Entry 7K5Y (electron microscopy, 2.76 A resolution); this record covers chains C and I of the 13 polymer chains in the assembly.

[Chain C]
Protein: Histone H2A type 1-B/E
Organism: Homo sapiens
UniProt: P04908 (H2A1B_HUMAN); residues 0-129 here correspond to UniProt positions 1-130 (UniProt number = residue number + 1)
Amino-acid sequence (130 residues; row label = number of the first residue in the row; numbering starts at 0):
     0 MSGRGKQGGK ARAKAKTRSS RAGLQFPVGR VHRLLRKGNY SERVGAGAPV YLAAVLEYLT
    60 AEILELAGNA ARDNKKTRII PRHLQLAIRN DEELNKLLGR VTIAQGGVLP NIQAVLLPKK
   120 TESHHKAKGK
Disordered / not traced: 0-9, 119-129
Curated features (UniProtKB/Swiss-Prot):
  - modified residue: Ser1 (N-acetylserine), Arg3 (Citrulline), Lys5 (N6-(2-hydroxyisobutyryl)lysine), Lys9 (N6-(2-hydroxyisobutyryl)lysine), Lys13 (N6-(beta-hydroxybutyryl)lysine), Lys36 (N6-(2-hydroxyisobutyryl)lysine), Lys74 (N6-(2-hydroxyisobutyryl)lysine), Lys75 (N6-(2-hydroxyisobutyryl)lysine), Lys95 (N6-(2-hydroxyisobutyryl)lysine), Gln104 (N5-methylglutamine), Lys118 (N6-(2-hydroxyisobutyryl)lysine), Lys119 (N6-crotonyllysine), Thr120 (Phosphothreonine), Lys125 (N6-crotonyllysine)
  - cross-link (Glycyl lysine isopeptide (Lys-Gly)): Lys13 (interchain with G-Cter in ubiquitin), Lys15 (interchain with G-Cter in ubiquitin), Lys119 (interchain with G-Cter in ubiquitin)

[Chain I]
Molecule: 197-nt DNA strand
Organism: Homo sapiens
Sequence (197 nucleotides; each row starts with the number of its first residue):
     1 GGGCTGGACC CTATACGCGG CCGCCCTGGA GAATCCCGGT GCCGAGGCCG CTCAATTGGT
    61 CGTAGACAGC TCTAGCACCG CTTAAACGCA CGTACGCGCT GTCCCCCGCG TTTTAACCGC
   121 CAAGGGGATT ACTCCCTAGT CTCCAGGCAC GTGTCAGATA TATACATCCT GTGCATGTAT
   181 TGAACAGCGA CCACCCC

[Interface between chain C and chain I]
Contacting residue pairs (17):
  Arg11(C) with DT142(I), hydrogen bond to the base; DC143(I), hydrogen bond to the sugar
  Lys13(C) with DA145(I), salt bridge to the phosphate
  Arg29(C) with DG147(I), phosphate contact; DC148(I), salt bridge to the phosphate
  Arg42(C) with DT137(I), hydrogen bond to the sugar; DA138(I), phosphate contact
  Val43(C) with DT137(I), sugar contact; DA138(I), hydrogen bond to the phosphate
  Gly44(C) with DT137(I), phosphate contact
  Ala45(C) with DT137(I), hydrogen bond to the phosphate
  Lys75(C) with DG157(I), phosphate contact; DA158(I), salt bridge to the phosphate
  Thr76(C) with DA156(I), hydrogen bond to the phosphate; DG157(I), hydrogen bond to the phosphate
  Arg77(C) with DA156(I), sugar contact; DG157(I), hydrogen bond to the phosphate
Interface residues without a listed pair, chain C (13 interface residues in all): Thr16, His31, Glu41
Interface residues without a listed pair, chain I (11 interface residues in all): DG146

[Summary]
13 residues of chain C and 11 residues of chain I are in contact, with 8 hydrogen bonds and 3 salt bridges.
Polar pairs include Arg11(C)-DT142(I), Arg11(C)-DC143(I) and Arg42(C)-DT137(I).
Chain C is Histone H2A type 1-B/E and chain I is a 197-nt DNA strand, both from Homo sapiens; the structure,
Cryo-EM structure of a chromatosome containing human linker histone H1.4, was determined by electron
microscopy together with 7K5X, 7K60, 7K61 and 7K63 from the same study.
